Entry 4O2B (X-ray diffraction, 2.30 A resolution); this record covers chains A and E of the 6 polymer chains in the assembly.

== Chain A ==
Protein: Tubulin alpha-1B chain
Organism: Bos taurus
UniProtKB: P81947 (TBA1B_BOVIN); residue numbers follow UniProt; this construct covers 1-451
Sequence (451 residues; numbered 1 to 451; the number before each row is that of its first residue):
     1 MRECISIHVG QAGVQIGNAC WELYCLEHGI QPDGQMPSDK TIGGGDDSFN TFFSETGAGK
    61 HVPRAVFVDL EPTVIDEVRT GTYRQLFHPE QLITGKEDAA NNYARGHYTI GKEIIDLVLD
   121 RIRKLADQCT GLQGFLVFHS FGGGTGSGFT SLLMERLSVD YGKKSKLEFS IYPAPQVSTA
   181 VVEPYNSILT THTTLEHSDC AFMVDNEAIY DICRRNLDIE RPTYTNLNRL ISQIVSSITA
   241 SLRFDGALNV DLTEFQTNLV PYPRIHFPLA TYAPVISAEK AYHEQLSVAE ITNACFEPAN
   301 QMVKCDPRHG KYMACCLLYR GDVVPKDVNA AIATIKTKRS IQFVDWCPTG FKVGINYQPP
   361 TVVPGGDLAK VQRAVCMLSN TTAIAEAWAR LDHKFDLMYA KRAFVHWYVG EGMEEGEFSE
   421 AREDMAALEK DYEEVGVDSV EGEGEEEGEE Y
Disordered / not traced: 440-451
Bound ions: Ca2+: D39, T41, G44, E55
Ligand contacts:
  - GTP (guanosine-5'-triphosphate): G10, Q11, A12, Q15, I16, D69, D98, A99, A100, N101, S140, G142, G143, G144, T145, G146, I171, P173, V177, S178, T179, E183, N206, I209, Y224, L227, N228, I231
  - colchicine (LOC; N-[(7S)-1,2,3,10-tetramethoxy-9-oxo-6,7-dihydro-5H-benzo[d]heptalen-7-yl]ethanamide): N101, S178, T179, A180, V181

== Chain E ==
Protein: Stathmin-4
Organism: Rattus norvegicus
UniProtKB: P63043 (STMN4_RAT); residues 5-145 here correspond to UniProt positions 49-189 (UniProt number = residue number + 44)
Sequence (143 residues; numbered 3 to 145; the number before each row is that of its first residue):
     3 MADMEVIELN KCTSGQSFEV ILKPPSFDGV PEFNASLPRR RDPSLEEIQK KLEAAEERRK
    63 YQEAELLKHL AEKREHEREV IQKAIEENNN FIKMAKEKLA QKMESNKENR EAHLAAMLER
   123 LQEKDKHAEE VRKNKELKEE ASR
Disordered / not traced: 3-5, 29-43, 142-145
Sequence notes: cloning artifact (3-4)
Swiss-Prot annotation at these positions:
  - modified residue: S46 (Phosphoserine)

== Chain A / chain E interface ==
Pairs across the interface - 62 pairs, chain A then chain E:
  H107(A) - L54(E)
  Y108(A) - A57(E)  hydrophobic
  Y108(A) - R61(E)
  T109(A) - R61(E)  hydrogen bond
  K112(A) - E58(E)  salt bridge
  L152(A) - I50(E)  hydrophobic
  E155(A) - I50(E)
  R156(A) - L47(E)
  R156(A) - I50(E)
  R156(A) - Q51(E)
  V159(A) - P45(E)
  V159(A) - I50(E)  hydrophobic
  H197(A) - D44(E)
  H197(A) - P45(E)
  D245(A) - C14(E)
  D245(A) - S16(E)
  A247(A) - N12(E)
  A247(A) - S19(E)
  L248(A) - S19(E)
  P325(A) - Q18(E)
  P325(A) - F20(E)  hydrophobic
  N329(A) - M6(E)
  N329(A) - V8(E)
  N329(A) - F20(E)
  N329(A) - V22(E)
  I332(A) - V22(E)  hydrophobic
  I332(A) - L24(E)  hydrophobic
  A333(A) - M6(E)  hydrophobic
  K336(A) - L24(E)
  D345(A) - P27(E)
  D345(A) - S28(E)  hydrogen bond (backbone-backbone)
  W346(A) - P27(E)
  C347(A) - P27(E)
  P348(A) - K25(E)
  P348(A) - P27(E)
  T349(A) - I23(E)
  T349(A) - L24(E)  hydrogen bond (backbone-backbone)
  T349(A) - K25(E)  hydrogen bond (backbone-backbone)
  G350(A) - V22(E)
  F351(A) - E21(E)
  F351(A) - V22(E)  hydrogen bond (backbone-backbone)
  F351(A) - L24(E)  hydrophobic
  K352(A) - F20(E)
  K352(A) - E21(E)  salt bridge
  V353(A) - S19(E)
  V353(A) - F20(E)  hydrogen bond (backbone-backbone)
  G354(A) - Q18(E)
  I355(A) - G17(E)
  I355(A) - Q18(E)  hydrogen bond (backbone-backbone)
  N356(A) - S16(E)
  Y357(A) - T15(E)
  Y357(A) - S16(E)  hydrogen bond (backbone-backbone)
  Y357(A) - G17(E)
  Y357(A) - Q18(E)  hydrogen bond
  V409(A) - Q64(E)  hydrogen bond (backbone-side chain)
  G410(A) - R61(E)
  G410(A) - Q64(E)
  E411(A) - R61(E)  hydrogen bond (backbone-side chain)
  G412(A) - A57(E)
  G412(A) - R60(E)  hydrogen bond (backbone-side chain)
  G412(A) - R61(E)
  E414(A) - R60(E)  salt bridge
Interface residues without a listed pair, chain A (41 interface residues in all): E113, S158, E196, G246, V328, Q358
Interface residues without a listed pair, chain E (31 interface residues in all): S46, K53, E55

== In short ==
Chain A and chain E form an interface of 41 and 31 residues respectively, with 12 hydrogen bonds and 3 salt
bridges. Among the polar pairs are K112(A)-E58(E), K352(A)-E21(E) and E414(A)-R60(E). Chain A binds GTP and
colchicine.
Here chain A is Tubulin alpha-1B chain (Bos taurus) and chain E is Stathmin-4 (Rattus norvegicus). Entry 4O2B
(Tubulin-Colchicine complex) was determined by X-ray diffraction, deposited together with 4O2A.
